Entry 6WWI (electron microscopy, 3.60 A resolution); this record covers chains A and B of the 3 polymer chains in the assembly.

# Chain A
Protein: Tubulin alpha-1B chain
Source organism: Sus scrofa
UniProtKB: Q2XVP4 (TBA1B_PIG); residues 1-451 here = UniProt positions 1-451
Sequence (451 residues; numbered 1 to 451; the number before each row is that of its first residue):
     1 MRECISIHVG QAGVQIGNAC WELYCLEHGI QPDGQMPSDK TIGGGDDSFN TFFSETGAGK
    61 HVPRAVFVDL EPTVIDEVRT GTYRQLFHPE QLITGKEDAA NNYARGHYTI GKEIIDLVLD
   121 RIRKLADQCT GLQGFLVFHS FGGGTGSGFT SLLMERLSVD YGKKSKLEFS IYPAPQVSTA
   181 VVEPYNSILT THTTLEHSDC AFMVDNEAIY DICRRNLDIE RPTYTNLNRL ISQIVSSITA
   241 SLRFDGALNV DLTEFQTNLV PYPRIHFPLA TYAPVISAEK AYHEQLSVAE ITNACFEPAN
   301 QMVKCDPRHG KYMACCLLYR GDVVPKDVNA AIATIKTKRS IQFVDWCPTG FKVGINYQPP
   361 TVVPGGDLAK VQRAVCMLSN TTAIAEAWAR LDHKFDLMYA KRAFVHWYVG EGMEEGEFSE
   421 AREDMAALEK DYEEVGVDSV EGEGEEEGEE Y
Disordered / not traced: 442-451
Ion coordination: Mg2+: E71 (together with GTP)
Ligand contacts: GTP (guanosine-5'-triphosphate): G10, Q11, A12, Q15, E71, A99, N101, S140, F141, G143, G144, T145, I171, T179, E183, N206, Y224, N228
Swiss-Prot annotation at these positions:
  - motif: M1 to C4 (MREC motif)
  - active site: E254
  - binding site (GTP): G10, Q11, A12, Q15, E71, A99, S140, G143, G144, T145, G146, T179, E183, N206, Y224, N228, L252
  - binding site (Mg(2+)): E71
  - site: Y451 (Involved in polymerization)
  - modified residue: K40 (N6,N6,N6-trimethyllysine), S48 (Phosphoserine), S232 (Phosphoserine), Y282 (3'-nitrotyrosine), R339 (Omega-N-methylarginine), S439 (Phosphoserine), E443 (5-glutamyl polyglutamate), E445 (5-glutamyl polyglutamate), Y451 (3'-nitrotyrosine)
  - cross-link (Glycyl lysine isopeptide (Lys-Gly)): K326 (interchain with G-Cter in ubiquitin), K370 (interchain with G-Cter in ubiquitin)

# Chain B
Protein: Tubulin beta-2B chain
Source organism: Sus scrofa
UniProtKB: A0A287AGU7 (A0A287AGU7_PIG); residues 1-445 here = UniProt positions 1-445
Sequence (445 residues; each row starts with the number of its first residue):
     1 MREIVHIQAG QCGNQIGAKF WEVISDEHGI DPTGSYHGDS DLQLERINVY YNEATGNKYV
    61 PRAILVDLEP GTMDSVRSGP FGQIFRPDNF VFGQSGAGNN WAKGHYTEGA ELVDSVLDVV
   121 RKESESCDCL QGFQLTHSLG GGTGSGMGTL LISKIREEYP DRIMNTFSVM PSPKVSDTVV
   181 EPYNATLSVH QLVENTDETY CIDNEALYDI CFRTLKLTTP TYGDLNHLVS ATMSGVTTCL
   241 RFPGQLNADL RKLAVNMVPF PRLHFFMPGF APLTSRGSQQ YRALTVPELT QQMFDSKNMM
   301 AACDPRHGRY LTVAAIFRGR MSMKEVDEQM LNVQNKNSSY FVEWIPNNVK TAVCDIPPRG
   361 LKMSATFIGN STAIQELFKR ISEQFTAMFR RKAFLHWYTG EGMDEMEFTE AESNMNDLVS
   421 EYQQYQDATA DEQGEFEEEE GEDEA
Disordered / not traced: 429-445
Ligand contacts:
  - GDP (guanosine-5'-diphosphate): G10, Q11, C12, Q15, N99, S138, G141, G142, T143, G144, D177, N204, Y222, N226
  - GTP (guanosine-5'-triphosphate): Q245, L246, K252
  - taxol (TA1): E22, V23, D26, E27, L215, L217, D224, H227, L228, A231, S234, F270, P272, L273, T274, R276, Q279, R318, P358, R359, G360, L361

# Interface between chain A and chain B
Pairs across the interface - 62 pairs, chain A then chain B:
  Q11(A) - G244(B)
  Q11(A) - Q245(B)
  Q11(A) - N247(B)  hydrogen bond
  Q15(A) - Q245(B)  hydrogen bond
  P72(A) - R46(B)  hydrogen bond (backbone-side chain)
  T73(A) - R2(B)
  T73(A) - R46(B)
  T73(A) - F242(B)
  T73(A) - N247(B)
  D76(A) - R46(B)  salt bridge
  E77(A) - P243(B)
  T80(A) - E45(B)
  G95(A) - M1(B)  hydrogen bond (backbone-backbone)
  K96(A) - C129(B)
  E97(A) - L130(B)
  E97(A) - Q131(B)
  E97(A) - R162(B)  salt bridge
  E97(A) - R251(B)  salt bridge
  D98(A) - D249(B)
  A100(A) - R251(B)
  A100(A) - V255(B)
  N101(A) - K252(B)  hydrogen bond
  R105(A) - R251(B)
  Q176(A) - L331(B)
  Q176(A) - N347(B)  hydrogen bond (backbone-side chain)
  V177(A) - D327(B)
  V177(A) - L331(B)  hydrophobic
  V177(A) - N347(B)
  S178(A) - N347(B)
  T179(A) - L246(B)
  T179(A) - K350(B)
  T179(A) - T351(B)
  A180(A) - V349(B)
  A180(A) - K350(B)
  V181(A) - N256(B)
  V181(A) - N347(B)
  V181(A) - V349(B)
  V182(A) - N256(B)
  Y210(A) - D327(B)  hydrogen bond
  R214(A) - K324(B)
  R221(A) - S322(B)
  R221(A) - E325(B)  salt bridge
  P222(A) - M321(B)
  P222(A) - S322(B)  hydrogen bond (backbone-side chain)
  P222(A) - K324(B)
  T223(A) - M321(B)
  Y224(A) - M323(B)  hydrophobic
  Y224(A) - D327(B)
  K394(A) - P346(B)
  M398(A) - P346(B)
  K401(A) - F260(B)
  R402(A) - F260(B)
  A403(A) - F260(B)  hydrophobic
  F404(A) - N256(B)
  F404(A) - P259(B)  hydrogen bond (backbone-backbone)
  F404(A) - I345(B)  hydrophobic
  H406(A) - V258(B)
  H406(A) - P259(B)  hydrogen bond (side chain-backbone)
  H406(A) - F260(B)
  H406(A) - P261(B)
  W407(A) - A254(B)
  W407(A) - V255(B)
Interface residues without a listed pair, chain A (37 interface residues in all): E71, E220
Interface residues without a listed pair, chain B (42 interface residues in all): D197, L240, A248, T312, W344

# Overview
37 residues of chain A and 42 residues of chain B are in contact, with 10 hydrogen bonds and 4 salt bridges.
Polar contacts include D76(A)-R46(B), E97(A)-R162(B) and E97(A)-R251(B). GTP is bound between chain A and
chain B. Bound to chain B: GDP and taxol.
Chain A is Tubulin alpha-1B chain and chain B is Tubulin beta-2B chain, both from Sus scrofa; the structure,
Apo KIF14[391-755] in complex with a microtubule, was determined by electron microscopy, deposited together
with 6WWE, 6WWF, 6WWG, 6WWH, 6WWJ, 6WWK and 13 further entries.
